Entry 7DM2 (X-ray diffraction, 2.40 A resolution); this record covers chains A and L of the 3 polymer chains in the assembly.

[Chain A]
Name: Phosphate-binding protein PstS 1
From: Mycobacterium tuberculosis H37Rv
UniProt: P9WGU1 (PSTS1_MYCTU); residues 2-351 here correspond to UniProt positions 25-374 (UniProt number = residue number + 23)
Sequence (359 residues; numbered 1 to 359; the number before each row is that of its first residue):
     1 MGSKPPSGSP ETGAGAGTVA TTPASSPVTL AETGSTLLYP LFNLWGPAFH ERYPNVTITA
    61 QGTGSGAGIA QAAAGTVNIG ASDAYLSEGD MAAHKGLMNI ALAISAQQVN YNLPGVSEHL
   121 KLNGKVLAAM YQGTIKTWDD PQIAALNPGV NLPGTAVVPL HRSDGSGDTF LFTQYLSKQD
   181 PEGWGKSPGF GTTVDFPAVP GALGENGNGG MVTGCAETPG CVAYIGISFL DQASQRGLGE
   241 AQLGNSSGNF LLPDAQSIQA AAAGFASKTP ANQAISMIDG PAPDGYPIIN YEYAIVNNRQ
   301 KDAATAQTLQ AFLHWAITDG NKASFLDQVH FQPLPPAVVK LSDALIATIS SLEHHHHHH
Disordered / not traced: 1-17, 352-359
Differences from the reference sequence: expression tag (1, 352-359)
UniProt features mapped onto this chain:
  - binding site (phosphate): Ser35 to Leu37, Ser65, Asp83, Arg162 to Asp168
From the paper describing this entry:
  - mutagenesis - S246G, K268E, D279A: unchanged binding to p4-36

[Chain L]
Name: light chain
From: Homo sapiens
Sequence (219 residues; numbered 1 to 219; the number before each row is that of its first residue):
     1 SWAQSVLTQT PSASGTPGQR VTISCSGSRS NIGSNYVYWF QQFPGAAPQL LIYRNIQRPS
    61 GVPARFSGSK SDTSASLAIS GLRSEDEAHY YCAAWDDSLS GVVFGGGTKV TVLGQPKAAP
   121 SVTLFPPSSE ELQANKATLV CLISDFYPGA VTVAWKADSS PVKAGVETTT PSKQSNNKYA
   181 ASSYLSLTPE QWKSHRSYSC QVTHEGSTVE KTVAPTECS
Disordered / not traced: 1-4, 176, 217-219
Disulfides: Cys25-Cys92, Cys141-Cys200

[Interface between chain A and chain L]
Residue-residue contacts (22):
  Lys125(A) - Gln57(L)  hydrogen bond
  Lys178(A) - Arg54(L)
  Pro181(A) - Tyr53(L)
  Glu182(A) - Pro59(L)
  Glu182(A) - Ser60(L)  hydrogen bond (side chain-backbone)
  Ser246(A) - Tyr36(L)
  Ser246(A) - Arg54(L)  hydrogen bond
  Ser246(A) - Ile56(L)
  Ser246(A) - Gln57(L)  hydrogen bond (backbone-side chain)
  Ser247(A) - Asn55(L)  hydrogen bond
  Ser247(A) - Ile56(L)
  Gly248(A) - Ile56(L)
  Ser267(A) - Asp97(L)
  Lys268(A) - Ser34(L)
  Lys268(A) - Asn35(L)  hydrogen bond
  Lys268(A) - Asp97(L)  salt bridge
  Asp279(A) - Tyr36(L)  hydrogen bond (backbone-side chain)
  Asp279(A) - Arg54(L)  salt bridge
  Gly280(A) - Tyr36(L)  hydrogen bond (backbone-side chain)
  Pro281(A) - Ser34(L)
  Pro281(A) - Asn35(L)
  Pro281(A) - Tyr36(L)
Also at the interface, not in a pair above, chain L (13 interface residues in all): Lys70, Trp95
The authors on this interface:
  - pairs named by the authors: Lys268(A)-Asp97(L) (salt bridge), Asp279(A)-Arg54(L) (salt bridge)
  - epitope / paratope residues, chain A: Pro181(A), Ser246(A), Ser267(A), Lys268(A), Asp279(A), Gly280(A)
  - epitope / paratope residues, chain L: Arg54(L), Asp97(L)

[In short]
The interface between chain A and chain L involves 12 residues on one side and 13 on the other; the contacts
include 8 hydrogen bonds and 2 salt bridges. Polar pairs include Lys268(A)-Asp97(L), Asp279(A)-Arg54(L) and
Lys125(A)-Gln57(L). The authors report salt bridges between Lys268(A) and Asp97(L) and Asp279(A) and Arg54(L).
From the paper: S246G, K268E and D279A of chain A leave binding to p4-36 unchanged; epitope/paratope residues
Pro181(A), Ser246(A) and Arg54(L) among others.
Here chain A is Phosphate-binding protein PstS 1 (Mycobacterium tuberculosis H37Rv) and chain L is light chain
(Homo sapiens). Entry 7DM2 (crystal structure of the M. tuberculosis phosphate ABC transport receptor PstS-1
in complex with Fab p4-170) was determined by X-ray diffraction.
